PDB entry 4LK6 | X-ray diffraction, 2.86 A resolution | chains A and G of the 4 polymer chains in the assembly

== Chain A (and G) ==
Name: PA-I galactophilic lectin
Organism: Pseudomonas aeruginosa
Notes: chain G of this document is another copy of the same molecule, construct and numbering; everything in this record applies to it too
UniProtKB: Q05097 (PA1L_PSEAE); residues 1-121 here correspond to UniProt positions 2-122 (UniProt number = residue number + 1)
Chain sequence (121 residues; each row starts with the number of its first residue):
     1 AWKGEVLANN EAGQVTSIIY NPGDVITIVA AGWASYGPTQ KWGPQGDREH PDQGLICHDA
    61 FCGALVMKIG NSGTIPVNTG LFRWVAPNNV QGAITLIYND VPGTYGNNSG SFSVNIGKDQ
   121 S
Bound ions: Ca2+: Tyr-36, Asp-100, Thr-104, Asn-107, Asn-108 (together with beta-D-galactopyranose)
Ligand contacts: beta-D-galactopyranose / Chlorophenol Red: Tyr-36, Pro-38, His-50, Pro-51, Gln-53, Leu-55, Cys-62, Asp-100, Val-101, Thr-104, Asn-107

== Interface between chain A and chain G ==
Residue-residue contacts (6; chain A residue first):
  Arg-83(A) / Ser-121(G)  hydrogen bond (side chain-backbone)
  Asp-119(A) / Gln-120(G)
  Gln-120(A) / Arg-83(G)
  Gln-120(A) / Asp-119(G)
  Gln-120(A) / Gln-120(G)  hydrogen bond (backbone-side chain)
  Ser-121(A) / Arg-83(G)  hydrogen bond (backbone-side chain)

== In short ==
Chain A and chain G each contribute 4 residues to their interface; the contacts include 3 hydrogen bonds.
Polar contacts include Arg-83(A)/Ser-121(G) and Gln-120(A)/Gln-120(G). Bound to chain A:
beta-D-galactopyranose / Chlorophenol Red. The Ca2+ site is built by Tyr-36(A), Asp-100(A), Thr-104(A),
Asn-107(A) and Asn-108(A).
Chain A and chain G are both PA-I galactophilic lectin (Pseudomonas aeruginosa); the structure, Crystal
Structure of Pseudomonas aeruginosa Lectin LecA Complexed with Chlorophenol Red-b-D-galactopyranoside at 2.86
A Resolution, was determined by X-ray diffraction (same publication as 4LJH and 4LK7).
